Entry 8PR3 (electron microscopy, 3.90 A resolution); this record covers chains C and m of the 9 polymer chains in the assembly.

# Chain C
Name: C-Jun-amino-terminal kinase-interacting protein 3
Organism: Homo sapiens
Reference sequence: Q9UPT6 (JIP3_HUMAN); residues 1-560 here = UniProt positions 1-560
Chain sequence (581 residues; each row starts with the number of its first residue; numbers below 1 keep their minus sign (Ser-6 is residue -6)):
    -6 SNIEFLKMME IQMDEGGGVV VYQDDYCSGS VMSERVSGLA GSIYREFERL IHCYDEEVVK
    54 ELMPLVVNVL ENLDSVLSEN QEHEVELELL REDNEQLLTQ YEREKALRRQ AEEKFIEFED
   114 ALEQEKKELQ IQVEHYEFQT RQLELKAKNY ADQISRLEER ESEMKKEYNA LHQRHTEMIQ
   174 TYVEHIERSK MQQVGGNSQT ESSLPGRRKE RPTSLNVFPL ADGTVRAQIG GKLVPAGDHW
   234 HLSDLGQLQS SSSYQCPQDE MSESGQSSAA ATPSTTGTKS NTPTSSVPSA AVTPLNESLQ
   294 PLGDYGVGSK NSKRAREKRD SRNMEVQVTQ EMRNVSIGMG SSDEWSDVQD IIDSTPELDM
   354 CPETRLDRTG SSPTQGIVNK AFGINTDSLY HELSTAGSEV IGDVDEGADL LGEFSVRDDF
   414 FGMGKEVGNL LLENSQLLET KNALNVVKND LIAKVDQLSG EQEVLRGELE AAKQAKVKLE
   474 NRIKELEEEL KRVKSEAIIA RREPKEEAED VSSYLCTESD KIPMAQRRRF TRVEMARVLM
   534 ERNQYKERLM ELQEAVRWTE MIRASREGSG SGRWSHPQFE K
Disordered / not traced: -6 to 22, 129-574
Differences from the reference sequence: expression tag (-6 to 0, 561-574)
What the authors report for this chain:
  - mutagenesis - L382A/Y383A/E385A: abolished binding to pointed end
  - disease-associated variants - L444P: abolished binding to Arf6
  - mutagenesis - L444P: unchanged binding to pointed end

# Chain m
Name: Cytoplasmic dynein 1 heavy chain 1
Organism: Homo sapiens
Reference sequence: Q14204 (DYHC1_HUMAN); residue numbers follow UniProt; this construct covers 1-4646
Chain sequence (4646 residues; each row starts with the number of its first residue):
     1 MSEPGGGGGE DGSAGLEVSA VQNVADVSVL QKHLRKLVPL LLEDGGEAPA ALEAALEEKS
    61 ALEQMRKFLS DPQVHTVLVE RSTLKEDVGD EGEEEKEFIS YNINIDIHYG VKSNSLAFIK
   121 RTPVIDADKP VSSQLRVLTL SEDSPYETLH SFISNAVAPF FKSYIRESGK ADRDGDKMAP
   181 SVEKKIAELE MGLLHLQQNI EIPEISLPIH PMITNVAKQC YERGEKPKVT DFGDKVEDPT
   241 FLNQLQSGVN RWIREIQKVT KLDRDPASGT ALQEISFWLN LERALYRIQE KRESPEVLLT
   301 LDILKHGKRF HATVSFDTDT GLKQALETVN DYNPLMKDFP LNDLLSATEL DKIRQALVAI
   361 FTHLRKIRNT KYPIQRALRL VEAISRDLSS QLLKVLGTRK LMHVAYEEFE KVMVACFEVF
   421 QTWDDEYEKL QVLLRDIVKR KREENLKMVW RINPAHRKLQ ARLDQMRKFR RQHEQLRAVI
   481 VRVLRPQVTA VAQQNQGEVP EPQDMKVAEV LFDAADANAI EEVNLAYENV KEVDGLDVSK
   541 EGTEAWEAAM KRYDERIDRV ETRITARLRD QLGTAKNANE MFRIFSRFNA LFVRPHIRGA
   601 IREYQTQLIQ RVKDDIESLH DKFKVQYPQS QACKMSHVRD LPPVSGSIIW AKQIDRQLTA
   661 YMKRVEDVLG KGWENHVEGQ KLKQDGDSFR MKLNTQEIFD DWARKVQQRN LGVSGRIFTI
   721 ESTRVRGRTG NVLKLKVNFL PEIITLSKEV RNLKWLGFRV PLAIVNKAHQ ANQLYPFAIS
   781 LIESVRTYER TCEKVEERNT ISLLVAGLKK EVQALIAEGI ALVWESYKLD PYVQRLAETV
   841 FNFQEKVDDL LIIEEKIDLE VRSLETCMYD HKTFSEILNR VQKAVDDLNL HSYSNLPIWV
   901 NKLDMEIERI LGVRLQAGLR AWTQVLLGQA EDKAEVDMDT DAPQVSHKPG GEPKIKNVVH
   961 ELRITNQVIY LNPPIEECRY KLYQEMFAWK MVVLSLPRIQ SQRYQVGVHY ELTEEEKFYR
  1021 NALTRMPDGP VALEESYSAV MGIVSEVEQY VKVWLQYQCL WDMQAENIYN RLGEDLNKWQ
  1081 ALLVQIRKAR GTFDNAETKK EFGPVVIDYG KVQSKVNLKY DSWHKEVLSK FGQMLGSNMT
  1141 EFHSQISKSR QELEQHSVDT ASTSDAVTFI TYVQSLKRKI KQFEKQVELY RNGQRLLEKQ
  1201 RFQFPPSWLY IDNIEGEWGA FNDIMRRKDS AIQQQVANLQ MKIVQEDRAV ESRTTDLLTD
  1261 WEKTKPVTGN LRPEEALQAL TIYEGKFGRL KDDREKCAKA KEALELTDTG LLSGSEERVQ
  1321 VALEELQDLK GVWSELSKVW EQIDQMKEQP WVSVQPRKLR QNLDALLNQL KSFPARLRQY
  1381 ASYEFVQRLL KGYMKINMLV IELKSEALKD RHWKQLMKRL HVNWVVSELT LGQIWDVDLQ
  1441 KNEAIVKDVL LVAQGEMALE EFLKQIREVW NTYELDLVNY QNKCRLIRGW DDLFNKVKEH
  1501 INSVSAMKLS PYYKVFEEDA LSWEDKLNRI MALFDVWIDV QRRWVYLEGI FTGSADIKHL
  1561 LPVETQEFQS ISTEFLALMK KVSKSPLVMD VLNIQGVQRS LERLADLLGE IQKALGEYLE
  1621 RERSSFPRFY FVGDEDLLEI IGNSKNVAKL QKHFKKMFAG VSSIILNEDN SVVLGISSRE
  1681 GEEVMFKTPV SITEHPKINE WLTLVEKEMR VTLAKLLAES VTEVEIFGKA TSIDPNTYIT
  1741 WIDKYQAQLV VLSAQIAWSE NVETALSSMG GGGDAAPLHS VLSNVEVTLN VLADSVLMEQ
  1801 PPLRRRKLEH LITELVHQRD VTRSLIKSKI DNAKSFEWLS QMRFYFDPKQ TDVLQQLSIQ
  1861 MANAKFNYGF EYLGVQDKLV QTPLTDRCYL TMTQALEARL GGSPFGPAGT GKTESVKALG
  1921 HQLGRFVLVF NCDETFDFQA MGRIFVGLCQ VGAWGCFDEF NRLEERMLSA VSQQVQCIQE
  1981 ALREHSNPNY DKTSAPITCE LLNKQVKVSP DMAIFITMNP GYAGRSNLPD NLKKLFRSLA
  2041 MTKPDRQLIA QVMLYSQGFR TAEVLANKIV PFFKLCDEQL SSQSHYDFGL RALKSVLVSA
  2101 GNVKRERIQK IKREKEERGE AVDEGEIAEN LPEQEILIQS VCETMVPKLV AEDIPLLFSL
  2161 LSDVFPGVQY HRGEMTALRE ELKKVCQEMY LTYGDGEEVG GMWVEKVLQL YQITQINHGL
  2221 MMVGPSGSGK SMAWRVLLKA LERLEGVEGV AHIIDPKAIS KDHLYGTLDP NTREWTDGLF
  2281 THVLRKIIDS VRGELQKRQW IVFDGDVDPE WVENLNSVLD DNKLLTLPNG ERLSLPPNVR
  2341 IMFEVQDLKY ATLATVSRCG MVWFSEDVLS TDMIFNNFLA RLRSIPLDEG EDEAQRRRKG
  2401 KEDEGEEAAS PMLQIQRDAA TIMQPYFTSN GLVTKALEHA FQLEHIMDLT RLRCLGSLFS
  2461 MLHQACRNVA QYNANHPDFP MQIEQLERYI QRYLVYAILW SLSGDSRLKM RAELGEYIRR
  2521 ITTVPLPTAP NIPIIDYEVS ISGEWSPWQA KVPQIEVETH KVAAPDVVVP TLDTVRHEAL
  2581 LYTWLAEHKP LVLCGPPGSG KTMTLFSALR ALPDMEVVGL NFSSATTPEL LLKTFDHYCE
  2641 YRRTPNGVVL APVQLGKWLV LFCDEINLPD MDKYGTQRVI SFIRQMVEHG GFYRTSDQTW
  2701 VKLERIQFVG ACNPPTDPGR KPLSHRFLRH VPVVYVDYPG PASLTQIYGT FNRAMLRLIP
  2761 SLRTYAEPLT AAMVEFYTMS QERFTQDTQP HYIYSPREMT RWVRGIFEAL RPLETLPVEG
  2821 LIRIWAHEAL RLFQDRLVED EERRWTDENI DTVALKHFPN IDREKAMSRP ILYSNWLSKD
  2881 YIPVDQEELR DYVKARLKVF YEEELDVPLV LFNEVLDHVL RIDRIFRQPQ GHLLLIGVSG
  2941 AGKTTLSRFV AWMNGLSVYQ IKVHRKYTGE DFDEDLRTVL RRSGCKNEKI AFIMDESNVL
  3001 DSGFLERMNT LLANGEVPGL FEGDEYATLM TQCKEGAQKE GLMLDSHEEL YKWFTSQVIR
  3061 NLHVVFTMNP SSEGLKDRAA TSPALFNRCV LNWFGDWSTE ALYQVGKEFT SKMDLEKPNY
  3121 IVPDYMPVVY DKLPQPPSHR EAIVNSCVFV HQTLHQANAR LAKRGGRTMA ITPRHYLDFI
  3181 NHYANLFHEK RSELEEQQMH LNVGLRKIKE TVDQVEELRR DLRIKSQELE VKNAAANDKL
  3241 KKMVKDQQEA EKKKVMSQEI QEQLHKQQEV IADKQMSVKE DLDKVEPAVI EAQNAVKSIK
  3301 KQHLVEVRSM ANPPAAVKLA LESICLLLGE STTDWKQIRS IIMRENFIPT IVNFSAEEIS
  3361 DAIREKMKKN YMSNPSYNYE IVNRASLACG PMVKWAIAQL NYADMLKRVE PLRNELQKLE
  3421 DDAKDNQQKA NEVEQMIRDL EASIARYKEE YAVLISEAQA IKADLAAVEA KVNRSTALLK
  3481 SLSAERERWE KTSETFKNQM STIAGDCLLS AAFIAYAGYF DQQMRQNLFT TWSHHLQQAN
  3541 IQFRTDIART EYLSNADERL RWQASSLPAD DLCTENAIML KRFNRYPLII DPSGQATEFI
  3601 MNEYKDRKIT RTSFLDDAFR KNLESALRFG NPLLVQDVES YDPVLNPVLN REVRRTGGRV
  3661 LITLGDQDID LSPSFVIFLS TRDPTVEFPP DLCSRVTFVN FTVTRSSLQS QCLNEVLKAE
  3721 RPDVDEKRSD LLKLQGEFQL RLRQLEKSLL QALNEVKGRI LDDDTIITTL ENLKREAAEV
  3781 TRKVEETDIV MQEVETVSQQ YLPLSTACSS IYFTMESLKQ IHFLYQYSLQ FFLDIYHNVL
  3841 YENPNLKGVT DHTQRLSIIT KDLFQVAFNR VARGMLHQDH ITFAMLLARI KLKGTVGEPT
  3901 YDAEFQHFLR GNEIVLSAGS TPRIQGLTVE QAEAVVRLSC LPAFKDLIAK VQADEQFGIW
  3961 LDSSSPEQTV PYLWSEETPA TPIGQAIHRL LLIQAFRPDR LLAMAHMFVS TNLGESFMSI
  4021 MEQPLDLTHI VGTEVKPNTP VLMCSVPGYD ASGHVEDLAA EQNTQITSIA IGSAEGFNQA
  4081 DKAINTAVKS GRWVMLKNVH LAPGWLMQLE KKLHSLQPHA CFRLFLTMEI NPKVPVNLLR
  4141 AGRIFVFEPP PGVKANMLRT FSSIPVSRIC KSPNERARLY FLLAWFHAII QERLRYAPLG
  4201 WSKKYEFGES DLRSACDTVD TWLDDTAKGR QNISPDKIPW SALKTLMAQS IYGGRVDNEF
  4261 DQRLLNTFLE RLFTTRSFDS EFKLACKVDG HKDIQMPDGI RREEFVQWVE LLPDTQTPSW
  4321 LGLPNNAERV LLTTQGVDMI SKMLKMQMLE DEDDLAYAET EKKTRTDSTS DGRPAWMRTL
  4381 HTTASNWLHL IPQTLSHLKR TVENIKDPLF RFFEREVKMG AKLLQDVRQD LADVVQVCEG
  4441 KKKQTNYLRT LINELVKGIL PRSWSHYTVP AGMTVIQWVS DFSERIKQLQ NISLAAASGG
  4501 AKELKNIHVC LGGLFVPEAY ITATRQYVAQ ANSWSLEELC LEVNVTTSQG ATLDACSFGV
  4561 TGLKLQGATC NNNKLSLSNA ISTALPLTQL RWVKQTNTEK KASVVTLPVY LNFTRADLIF
  4621 TVDFEIATKE DPRSFYERGV AVLCTE
Disordered / not traced: 1-257, 288-321, 486-512, 721-733, 855-4646
Differences from the reference sequence: engineered mutation Glu1567 (Arg in Q14204), Glu1610 (Lys in Q14204)
Curated features (UniProtKB/Swiss-Prot):
  - binding site (ATP): Gly1906 to Thr1913, Gly2224 to Ser2231, Gly2595 to Thr2602, Gly2937 to Thr2944
  - modified residue: Ser2 (N-acetylserine), Ser70 (Phosphoserine), Lys1125 (N6-acetyllysine), Ser1230 (Phosphoserine), Lys3480 (N6-acetyllysine), Ser4162 (Phosphoserine), Lys4283 (N6-acetyllysine), Thr4366 (Phosphothreonine), Ser4368 (Phosphoserine)
  - natural variant: Glu94 (E94K: Found in a patient with spinal muscular atrophy; uncertain significance), Lys129 (K129I: In CDCBM13), Arg264 (R264L: In SMALED1), His306 (H306R: In CMT2O and SMALED1), Ile584 (I584L: In SMALED1), Arg598 (R598C: In CMT2O and SMALED1), Thr659 to Met662 (deletion: In CDCBM13), Lys671 (K671E: In SMALED1), Pro776 (P776L: In SMALED1), Tyr970 (Y970C: In SMALED1), Gly1132 (G1132E: In SMALED1), Gln1194 (Q1194R: In CMT2O), 8 further natural variant entries in UniProt

# Interface between chain C and chain m
Pairs across the interface (12):
  Arg28(C) with Arg759(m)
  Gly31(C) with Gln707(m)
  Arg38(C) with Val706(m); Gln707(m), hydrogen bond (side chain-backbone); Gln708(m), hydrogen bond (side chain-backbone); Arg709(m); Asn710(m), hydrogen bond
  Arg42(C) with Ser714(m), hydrogen bond
  Glu112(C) with Arg435(m), salt bridge; Trp450(m)
  Asp113(C) with Trp450(m); Arg451(m), salt bridge
Also at the interface, not in a pair above, chain C (10 interface residues in all): Ser35, Phe108, Ile109, Lys120
Also at the interface, not in a pair above, chain m (12 interface residues in all): Gln431, Lys447

# Overview
Chain C and chain m form an interface of 10 and 12 residues respectively; the contacts include 4 hydrogen
bonds and 2 salt bridges. Polar contacts include Glu112(C)-Arg435(m), Asp113(C)-Arg451(m) and
Arg38(C)-Gln707(m). From the paper: L382A/Y383A/E385A of chain C abolish binding to pointed end; L444P of
chain C abolishes binding to Arf6.
Chain C is C-Jun-amino-terminal kinase-interacting protein 3 and chain m is Cytoplasmic dynein 1 heavy chain
1, both from Homo sapiens; the structure, Cytoplasmic dynein-1 heavy chain bound to JIP3-RH1, was determined
by electron microscopy, deposited together with 8PQW, 8PQY, 8PQZ, 8PR0, 8PR1, 8PR2 and 8PR4.
